Entry 7DPP (X-ray diffraction, 2.10 A resolution); this record covers chain A.

Chain A:
Name: 3C-like proteinase
From: Severe acute respiratory syndrome coronavirus 2
Notes: EC 3.4.22.69
UniProt: P0DTC1 (R1A_SARS2); residues 1-301 here correspond to UniProt positions 3264-3564 (UniProt number = residue number + 3263)
Sequence (301 residues; row label = number of the first residue in the row):
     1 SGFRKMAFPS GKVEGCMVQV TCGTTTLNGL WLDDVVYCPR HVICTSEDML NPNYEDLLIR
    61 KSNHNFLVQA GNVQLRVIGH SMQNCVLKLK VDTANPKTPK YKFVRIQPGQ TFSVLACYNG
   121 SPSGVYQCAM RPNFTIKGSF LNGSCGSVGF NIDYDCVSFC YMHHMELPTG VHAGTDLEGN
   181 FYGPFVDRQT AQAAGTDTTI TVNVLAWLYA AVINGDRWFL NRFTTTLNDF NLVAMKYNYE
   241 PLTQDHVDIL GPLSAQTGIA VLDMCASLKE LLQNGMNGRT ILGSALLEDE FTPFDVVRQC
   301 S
Disordered / not traced: 45-51
Small-molecule neighbours: myricetin (MYC; 3,5,7-trihydroxy-2-(3,4,5-trihydroxyphenyl)-4H-chromen-4-one): Thr25, Thr26, Leu27, Pro39, His41, Gly143, Ser144, Cys145, His164, Met165, Asp187, Arg188, Gln189
Reported in the primary citation:
  - catalytic residues: His41, Cys145
  - binding site for myricetin: Thr26, His41, Gly143, Ser144, His164, Asp187
  - conformationally variable residues (side-chain flip): His41

In short:
Bound to chain A: myricetin. The paper reports catalytic residues His41 and Cys145; a binding site for
myricetin at Thr26, His41 and Gly143 among others.
Chain A is 3C-like proteinase (Severe acute respiratory syndrome coronavirus 2); the structure, SARS-CoV-2 3CL
protease (3CLpro) in complex with myricetin, was determined by X-ray diffraction (same publication as 7DPU and
7DPV).
